8SXI - chains C and D of the 12 polymer chains in the assembly; structure by electron microscopy, 4.50 A resolution (low resolution: residue-level contacts below are approximate; hydrogen-bond / salt-bridge calls are withheld).

# Chain C
Protein: b12 Heavy Chain
From: Human immunodeficiency virus 1
Chain sequence (127 residues; each row starts with the number of its first residue; a row labelled like 82A-82C holds insertion residues (82A, then the next letters in order)):
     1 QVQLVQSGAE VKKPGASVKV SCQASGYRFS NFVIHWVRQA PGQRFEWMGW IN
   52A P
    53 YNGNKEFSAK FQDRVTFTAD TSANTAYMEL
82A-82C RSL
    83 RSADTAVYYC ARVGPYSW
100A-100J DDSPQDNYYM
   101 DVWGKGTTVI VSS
Disulfides: Cys22-Cys92
What the authors report for this chain:
  - conformationally variable residues (domain motion): Trp100

# Chain D
Protein: b12 Light Chain
From: Human immunodeficiency virus 1
Chain sequence (108 residues; each row starts with the number of its first residue):
     1 EIVLTQSPGT LSLSPGERAT FSCRSSHS
   28A I
    29 RSRRVAWYQH KPGQAPRLVI HGVSNRASGI SDRFSGSGSG TDFTLTITRV EPEDFALYYC
    89 QVYGASSYTF GQGTKLERK
Disulfides: Cys23-Cys88

# How chain C and chain D interact
Contacting residue pairs (31; chain C residue first):
  His35(C) - Tyr96(D)
  Arg44(C) - Val3(D)
  Arg44(C) - Phe98(D)
  Arg44(C) - Gly99(D)
  Arg44(C) - Gln100(D)
  Phe45(C) - Tyr87(D)
  Phe45(C) - Phe98(D)
  Trp47(C) - Ser94(D)
  Trp47(C) - Tyr96(D)
  Trp50(C) - Tyr96(D)
  Glu58(C) - Ser94(D)
  Tyr91(C) - Pro44(D)
  Pro100D(C) - Arg32(D)
  Gln100E(C) - Arg32(D)
  Gln100E(C) - Ala93(D)
  Asp100F(C) - Arg32(D)
  Asp100F(C) - Tyr91(D)
  Tyr100H(C) - Tyr96(D)
  Tyr100I(C) - Tyr36(D)
  Tyr100I(C) - Leu46(D)
  Tyr100I(C) - His49(D)
  Tyr100I(C) - Tyr91(D)
  Met100J(C) - Tyr36(D)
  Met100J(C) - Leu46(D)
  Met100J(C) - Gln89(D)
  Asp101(C) - Leu46(D)
  Trp103(C) - Tyr36(D)
  Trp103(C) - Pro44(D)
  Trp103(C) - Arg45(D)
  Gly104(C) - Ala43(D)
  Lys105(C) - Ala43(D)
Interface residues without a listed pair, chain C (18 interface residues in all): Gln39
Interface residues without a listed pair, chain D (22 interface residues in all): Ala34, Gln37, His38, Gly92, Ser95

# Overview
18 residues of chain C and 22 residues of chain D are in contact. The paper reports conformational variability
at Trp100(C).
Chain C is b12 Heavy Chain and chain D is b12 Light Chain, both from Human immunodeficiency virus 1; the
structure, CH505 Disulfide Stapled SOSIP Bound to b12 Fab, was determined by electron microscopy.
